Entry 2XRP (electron microscopy, 8.20 A resolution (very low resolution: no residue pairs are listed; an interface is given only as per-side residue counts)); this record covers chains B and I of the 9 polymer chains in the assembly.

Chain B:
Molecule: Tubulin alpha-1D chain
Organism: Bos taurus
Notes: EC 3.6.5.6
Reference sequence: Q2HJ86 (TBA1D_BOVIN); residue numbers follow UniProt; this construct covers 1-449
Sequence (452 residues; row label = number of the first residue in the row):
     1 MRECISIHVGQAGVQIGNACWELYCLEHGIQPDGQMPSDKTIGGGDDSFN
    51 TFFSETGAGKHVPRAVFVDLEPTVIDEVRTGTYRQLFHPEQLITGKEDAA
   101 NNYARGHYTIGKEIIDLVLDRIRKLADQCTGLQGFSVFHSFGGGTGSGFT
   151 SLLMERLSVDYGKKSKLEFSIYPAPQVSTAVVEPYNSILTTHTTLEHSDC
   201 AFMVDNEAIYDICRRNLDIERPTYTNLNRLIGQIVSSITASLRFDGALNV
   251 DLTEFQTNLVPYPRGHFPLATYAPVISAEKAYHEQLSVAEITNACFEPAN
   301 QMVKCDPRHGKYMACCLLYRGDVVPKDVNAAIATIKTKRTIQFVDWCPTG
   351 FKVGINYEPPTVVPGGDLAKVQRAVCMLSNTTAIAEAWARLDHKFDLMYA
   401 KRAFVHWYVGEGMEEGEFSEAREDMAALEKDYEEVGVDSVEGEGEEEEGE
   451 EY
Disordered / not traced: 1, 38-46, 440-452
Sequence notes: conflict I7 (Val in Q2HJ86), I114 (Leu in Q2HJ86), S136 (Leu in Q2HJ86), E358 (Gln in Q2HJ86), V437 (Met in Q2HJ86), E450 (Asp in Q2HJ86)
UniProt features mapped onto this chain:
  - motif: M1 to C4 (MREC motif)
  - active site: E254
  - binding site (GTP): Q11, E71, S140, G144, T145, T179, N206, N228
  - binding site (Mg(2+)): E71
  - modified residue: K40 (N6-acetyllysine), Y282 (3'-nitrotyrosine), S439 (Phosphoserine), E446 (5-glutamyl polyglutamate)
Small-molecule neighbours: GTP (guanosine-5'-triphosphate): G10, Q11, A12, Q15, I16, D69, E71, A99, A100, N101, S140, G142, G143, G144, T145, G146, I171, T179, E183, N206, Y224, L227, N228
What the authors report for this chain:
  - disease-associated variants - P263T, R264C (citing earlier work)

Chain I:
Molecule: Neuronal migration protein doublecortin
Organism: Homo sapiens
Reference sequence: O43602 (DCX_HUMAN); numbering as in UniProt (aligned over 46-140)
Sequence (95 residues; row label = number of the first residue in the row):
    46 LSNEKKAKKVRFYRNGDRYFKGIVYAVSSDRFRSFDALLADLTRSLSDNI
    96 NLPQGVRYIYTIDGSRKIGSMDELEEGESYVCSSDNFFKKVEYTK
UniProt features mapped onto this chain:
  - modified residue: S47 (Phosphoserine), Y70 (Phosphotyrosine), S74 (Phosphoserine), S90 (Phosphoserine), S110 (Phosphoserine), S115 (Phosphoserine)
  - natural variant: S47 (S47R: In LISX1 and SBHX), K50 (K50N: In SBHX), R59 (R59H: In SBHX; R59L: In LISX1 and SBHX), N60 (N60D: In LISX1), D62 (D62N: In LISX1 and SBHX), G67 (G67E: In SBHX), A71 (A71S: In LISX1), R78 (R78H: In SBH; R78L: In SBHX), D86 (D86H: In SBHX), R89 (R89G: In SBHX), L97 (L97R: In SBHX), G100 (G100A: In LISX1 and SBHX), 3 further natural variant entries in UniProt
What the authors report for this chain:
  - post-translational modification sites: S47 (citing earlier work)
  - disease-associated variants - S47R, Y64N, R76S, R78H, R78L, D86H, R89G, R102S (citing earlier work)

How chain B and chain I interact:
At this resolution (8 A) residue pairs are not listed: 5 residues of chain B and 5 of chain I lie at the interface.
From the paper, about this interface:
  - pairs named by the authors: R264(B)-S47(I)
  - interface residues, chain I: R78(I)

In short:
The chain B/chain I interface involves 5 residues from each chain. The authors report a contact between
R264(B) and S47(I). Chain B binds GTP. UniProt lists active-site residue E254(B), 8 GTP-binding residues and
Mg2+-binding residue E71(B) on chain B. The paper reports the interface residue R78(I); a modification site at
S47(I).
Chain B is Tubulin alpha-1D chain (Bos taurus) and chain I is Neuronal migration protein doublecortin (Homo
sapiens); the structure, Human Doublecortin N-DC Repeat (1MJD) and Mammalian Tubulin (1JFF and 3HKE) Docked
into the 8-Angstrom Cryo-EM ..., was determined by electron microscopy.
